PDB entry 8Y72 | electron microscopy, 2.65 A resolution | chains B and E of the 6 polymer chains in the assembly

== Chain B ==
Protein: Guanine nucleotide-binding protein G(I)/G(S)/G(T) subunit beta-1
From: Rattus norvegicus
UniProt: P54311 (GBB1_RAT); residue numbers follow UniProt; this construct covers 2-340
Amino-acid sequence (353 residues; numbered -12 to 340; the number before each row is that of its first residue; numbers below 1 keep their minus sign (Met-12 is residue -12)):
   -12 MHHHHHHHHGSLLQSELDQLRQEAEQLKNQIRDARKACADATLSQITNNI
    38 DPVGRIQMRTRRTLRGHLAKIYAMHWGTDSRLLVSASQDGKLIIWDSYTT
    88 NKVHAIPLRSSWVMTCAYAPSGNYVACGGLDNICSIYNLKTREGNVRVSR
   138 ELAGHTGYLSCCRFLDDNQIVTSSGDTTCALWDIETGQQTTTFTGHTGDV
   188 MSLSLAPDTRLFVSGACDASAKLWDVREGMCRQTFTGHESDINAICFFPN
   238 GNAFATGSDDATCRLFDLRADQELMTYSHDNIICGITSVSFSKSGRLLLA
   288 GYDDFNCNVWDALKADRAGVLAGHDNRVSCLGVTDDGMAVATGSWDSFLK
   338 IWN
Not modelled in the structure: -12 to 4
Construct notes: initiating methionine (-12); expression tag (-11 to 1)

== Chain E ==
Protein: scFv16
From: synthetic construct
Notes: antibody fragment or engineered binder
Amino-acid sequence (248 residues; numbered 1 to 248; the number before each row is that of its first residue):
     1 MVQLVESGGGLVQPGGSRKLSCSASGFAFSSFGMHWVRQAPEKGLEWVAY
    51 ISSGSGTIYYADTVKGRFTISRDDPKNTLFLQMTSLRSEDTAMYYCVRSI
   101 YYYGSSPFDFWGQGTTLTVSAGGGGSGGGGSGGGGSADIVMTQATSSVPV
   151 TPGESVSISCRSSKSLLHSNGNTYLYWFLQRPGQSPQLLIYRMSNLASGV
   201 PDRFSGSGSGTAFTLTISRLEAEDVGVYYCMQHLEYPLTFGAGTKLEL
Not modelled in the structure: 1, 122-137
Cystine bridges: Cys160-Cys230

== How chain B and chain E interact ==
Contacting residue pairs - 11 pairs, chain B then chain E:
  Asp66(B) - Tyr103(E)
  Arg68(B) - Tyr103(E)
  Leu69(B) - Tyr103(E)  hydrophobic
  Val90(B) - Tyr102(E)  hydrophobic
  Arg129(B) - Val2(E)
  Arg129(B) - Arg98(E)  hydrogen bond (backbone-side chain)
  Glu130(B) - Gly26(E)
  Glu130(B) - Phe27(E)
  Glu130(B) - Ala28(E)  hydrogen bond (backbone-backbone)
  Glu130(B) - Phe32(E)
  Gly131(B) - Phe32(E)
Interface residues without a listed pair, chain B (10 interface residues in all): Asp83, His91, Asn132
Interface residues without a listed pair, chain E (10 interface residues in all): Ser31, Ile100

== Summary ==
The chain B/chain E interface involves 10 residues from each chain, with 2 hydrogen bonds. Among the polar
pairs are Arg129(B)-Arg98(E) and Glu130(B)-Ala28(E).
Here chain B is Guanine nucleotide-binding protein G(I)/G(S)/G(T) subunit beta-1 (Rattus norvegicus) and chain
E is scFv16 (synthetic construct). Entry 8Y72 (positive allosteric modulator(BMS986122)-bound mu-opioid
receptor-Gi complex) was determined by electron microscopy.
